7CUQ - chains B and D of the 4 polymer chains in the assembly; structure by electron microscopy, 2.64 A resolution.

# Chain B
Molecule: Cytochrome bo(3) ubiquinol oxidase subunit 2
From: Escherichia coli
UniProtKB: P0ABJ1 (CYOA_ECOLI); residues 1-291 here correspond to UniProt positions 25-315 (UniProt number = residue number + 24)
Chain sequence (291 residues; numbered 1 to 291; the number before each row is that of its first residue):
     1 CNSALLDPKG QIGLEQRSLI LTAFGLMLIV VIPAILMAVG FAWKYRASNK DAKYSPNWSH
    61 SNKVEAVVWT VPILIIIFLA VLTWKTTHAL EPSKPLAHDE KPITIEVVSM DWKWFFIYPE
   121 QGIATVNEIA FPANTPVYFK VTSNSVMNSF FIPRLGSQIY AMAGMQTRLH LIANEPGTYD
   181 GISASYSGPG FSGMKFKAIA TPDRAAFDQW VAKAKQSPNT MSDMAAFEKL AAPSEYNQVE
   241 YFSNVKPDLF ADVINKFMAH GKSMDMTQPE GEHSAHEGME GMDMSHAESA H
Disordered / not traced: 260-291
Ligand contacts: heme o (HEO): Met27, Val30, Val31, Ala34, Pro72, Ile76

# Chain D
Molecule: Cytochrome bo(3) ubiquinol oxidase subunit 4
From: Escherichia coli
UniProtKB: P0ABJ6 (CYOD_ECOLI); residues 1-109 here = UniProt positions 1-109
Chain sequence (109 residues; row label = number of the first residue in the row):
     1 MSHSTDHSGA SHGSVKTYMT GFILSIILTV IPFWMVMTGA ASPAVILGTI LAMAVVQVLV
    61 HLVCFLHMNT KSDEGWNMTA FVFTVLIIAI LVVGSIWIMW NLNYNMMMH
Disordered / not traced: 1-12

# Chain B / chain D interface
Pairs across the interface (11):
  Met162(B) with Met106(D), hydrophobic
  Met165(B) with Met106(D), hydrophobic
  Gln166(B) with Met106(D); Met107(D), hydrogen bond (side chain-backbone); Met108(D); His109(D)
  Thr167(B) with Met106(D)
  Arg168(B) with Asn105(D); His109(D), hydrogen bond
  Ala251(B) with Met108(D), hydrophobic
  Ile254(B) with Met108(D), hydrophobic

# Overview
7 residues of chain B and 5 residues of chain D are in contact, with 2 hydrogen bonds. Among the polar pairs
are Gln166(B)-Met107(D) and Arg168(B)-His109(D). Bound to chain B: heme o.
Here chain B is Cytochrome bo(3) ubiquinol oxidase subunit 2 and chain D is Cytochrome bo(3) ubiquinol oxidase
subunit 4, both from Escherichia coli. Entry 7CUQ (2.55-Angstrom Cryo-EM structure of Cytochrome bo3 from
Escherichia coli in Native Membrane) was determined by electron microscopy (same publication as 7N9Z, 7CUB and
7CUW).
